Entry 6VGM (X-ray diffraction, 2.84 A resolution); this record covers chains A and P of the 3 polymer chains in the assembly.

# Chain A
Molecule: DNA polymerase IV
From: Saccharolobus solfataricus
Notes: EC 2.7.7.7
Reference sequence: A0A0E3K6E9 (A0A0E3K6E9_SACSO); residue numbers follow UniProt; this construct covers 1-341
Amino-acid sequence (341 residues; numbered 1 to 341; the number before each row is that of its first residue):
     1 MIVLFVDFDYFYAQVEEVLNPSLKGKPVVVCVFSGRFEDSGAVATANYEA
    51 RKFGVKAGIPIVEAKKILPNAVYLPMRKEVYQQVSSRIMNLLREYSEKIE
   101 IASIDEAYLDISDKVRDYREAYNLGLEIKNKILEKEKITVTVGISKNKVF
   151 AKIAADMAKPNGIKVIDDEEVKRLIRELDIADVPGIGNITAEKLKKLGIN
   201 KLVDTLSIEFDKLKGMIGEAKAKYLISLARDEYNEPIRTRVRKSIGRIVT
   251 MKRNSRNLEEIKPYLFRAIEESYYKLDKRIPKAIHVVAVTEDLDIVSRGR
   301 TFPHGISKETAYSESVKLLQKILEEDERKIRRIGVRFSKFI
Ion coordination: Mg2+ site 1: Asp-7, Phe-8, Asp-105 (together with 1FZ); Mg2+ site 2: Asp-7, Asp-105, Glu-106 (together with 1FZ)
Ligand contacts: 1FZ (5'-O-[(R)-hydroxy{[(R)-hydroxy(phosphonooxy)phosphoryl]amino}phosphoryl]thymidine): Asp-7, Phe-8, Asp-9, Tyr-10, Phe-11, Tyr-12, Ala-44, Thr-45, Tyr-48, Arg-51, Ala-57, Ile-104, Asp-105, Glu-106, Lys-159
Reported in the primary citation:
  - binding site for the 18-nt DNA strand: Arg-331, Arg-332
  - binding site for 1FZ: Tyr-48, Arg-51
  - Mg2+ coordination: Asp-7, Phe-8, Asp-105, Glu-106

# Chain P
Molecule: 13-nt DNA strand
Sequence (13 nucleotides; each row starts with the number of its first residue):
     1 GGGGGAAGGATTC

# Chain A / chain P interface
Pairs across the interface - 27 pairs, chain A then chain P:
  Ser-103(A) / DC13(P)  hydrogen bond to the phosphate
  Asp-105(A) / DC13(P)  phosphate contact
  Glu-106(A) / DC13(P)  sugar contact
  Lys-152(A) / DT12(P)  hydrogen bond to the phosphate
  Lys-152(A) / DC13(P)  salt bridge to the phosphate
  Pro-184(A) / DT12(P)  phosphate contact
  Gly-185(A) / DT11(P)  phosphate contact
  Gly-185(A) / DT12(P)  hydrogen bond to the phosphate
  Ile-186(A) / DT11(P)  phosphate contact
  Ile-186(A) / DT12(P)  hydrogen bond to the phosphate
  Gly-187(A) / DT11(P)  hydrogen bond to the phosphate
  Gly-187(A) / DT12(P)  phosphate contact
  Asn-188(A) / DT11(P)  phosphate contact
  Ile-189(A) / DA10(P)  phosphate contact
  Ile-189(A) / DT11(P)  phosphate contact
  Thr-190(A) / DA10(P)  phosphate contact
  Thr-190(A) / DT11(P)  hydrogen bond to the phosphate
  Lys-221(A) / DT11(P)  sugar contact
  Val-296(A) / DG8(P)  phosphate contact
  Ser-297(A) / DA7(P)  phosphate contact
  Ser-297(A) / DG8(P)  hydrogen bond to the phosphate
  Arg-298(A) / DA7(P)  phosphate contact
  Arg-298(A) / DG8(P)  salt bridge to the phosphate
  Gly-299(A) / DA7(P)  hydrogen bond to the phosphate
  Arg-300(A) / DA6(P)  phosphate contact
  Thr-301(A) / DG5(P)  sugar contact
  Thr-301(A) / DA6(P)  hydrogen bond to the phosphate
Other interface residues (no listed pair), chain A (24 interface residues in all): Ile-104, Val-183, Ala-191, Asp-294, Ile-295, Lys-339
Other interface residues (no listed pair), chain P (9 interface residues in all): DG9

# Summary
Chain A and chain P form an interface of 24 and 9 residues respectively, with 9 hydrogen bonds and 2 salt
bridges. Polar pairs include Ser-103(A)/DC13(P), Lys-152(A)/DT12(P) and Gly-185(A)/DT12(P). The paper reports
a binding site for the 18-nt DNA strand at Arg-331(A) and Arg-332(A); a binding site for 1FZ at Tyr-48(A) and
Arg-51(A).
Chain A is DNA polymerase IV (Saccharolobus solfataricus) and chain P is a 13-nt DNA strand; the structure,
Crystal structure of DPO4 with 8-oxoadenine (oxoA) and dTTP*, was determined by X-ray diffraction, deposited
together with 6VG6.
